PDB entry 8Z0S | electron microscopy, 2.61 A resolution | chains C and D of the 3 polymer chains in the assembly

== Chain C (and D) ==
Molecule: special condensation domain in NRPS
Notes: chain D of this document is another copy of the same molecule, construct and numbering; everything in this record applies to it too
Sequence (563 residues; numbered -11 to 551; the number before each row is that of its first residue; numbers below 1 keep their minus sign (Met-11 is residue -11)):
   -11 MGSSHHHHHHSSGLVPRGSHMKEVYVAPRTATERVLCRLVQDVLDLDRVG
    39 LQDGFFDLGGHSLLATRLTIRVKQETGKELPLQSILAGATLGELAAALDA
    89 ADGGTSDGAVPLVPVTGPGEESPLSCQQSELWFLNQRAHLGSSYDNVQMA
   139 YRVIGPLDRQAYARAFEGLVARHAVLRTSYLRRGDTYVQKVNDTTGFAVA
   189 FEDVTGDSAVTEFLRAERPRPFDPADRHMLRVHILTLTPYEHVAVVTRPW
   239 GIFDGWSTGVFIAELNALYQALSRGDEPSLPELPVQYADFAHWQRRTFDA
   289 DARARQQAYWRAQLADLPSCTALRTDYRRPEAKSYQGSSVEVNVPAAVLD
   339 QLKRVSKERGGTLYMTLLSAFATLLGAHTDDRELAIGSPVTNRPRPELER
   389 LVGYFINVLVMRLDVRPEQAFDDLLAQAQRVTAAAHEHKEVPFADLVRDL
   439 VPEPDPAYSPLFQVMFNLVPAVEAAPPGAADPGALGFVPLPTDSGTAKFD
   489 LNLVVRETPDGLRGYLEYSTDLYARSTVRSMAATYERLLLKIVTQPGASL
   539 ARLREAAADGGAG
Unresolved in the structure: -11 to 100, 461-470, 549-551 (chain D: -11 to 100, 463-467)

== Interface between chain C and chain D ==
Residue-residue contacts - 51 pairs, chain C then chain D:
  Ala126(C) - Gly129(D)
  Ala126(C) - Ser130(D)  hydrogen bond (backbone-backbone)
  His127(C) - Gly129(D)
  His127(C) - Ser130(D)
  His127(C) - Ser131(D)
  His127(C) - Pro207(D)
  His127(C) - Pro209(D)
  Leu128(C) - Leu128(D)
  Leu128(C) - Gly129(D)
  Gly129(C) - Ala126(D)
  Gly129(C) - His127(D)
  Gly129(C) - Leu128(D)
  Gly129(C) - Gly129(D)
  Ser130(C) - Ala126(D)  hydrogen bond (backbone-backbone)
  Ser130(C) - His127(D)
  Ser131(C) - His127(D)
  Glu190(C) - Asp314(D)
  Glu190(C) - Tyr315(D)
  Glu190(C) - Arg316(D)  hydrogen bond (side chain-backbone)
  Asp191(C) - Tyr315(D)
  Glu200(C) - Ser326(D)  hydrogen bond
  Glu200(C) - Tyr506(D)  hydrogen bond
  Glu200(C) - Thr508(D)
  Phe201(C) - Tyr315(D)  hydrophobic
  Arg203(C) - Gln324(D)  hydrogen bond
  Arg203(C) - Gly483(D)  hydrogen bond (side chain-backbone)
  Ala204(C) - Ser322(D)  hydrogen bond (backbone-side chain)
  Ala204(C) - Thr508(D)
  Ala204(C) - Asp509(D)
  Pro207(C) - His127(D)
  Pro207(C) - Ser322(D)
  Pro207(C) - Gln324(D)
  Arg208(C) - Pro318(D)
  Arg208(C) - Asp509(D)  salt bridge
  Pro209(C) - His127(D)
  Tyr315(C) - Glu190(D)
  Tyr315(C) - Phe201(D)  hydrophobic
  Arg316(C) - Glu190(D)  hydrogen bond (backbone-side chain)
  Pro318(C) - Arg208(D)
  Ser322(C) - Ala204(D)  hydrogen bond (side chain-backbone)
  Ser322(C) - Arg208(D)
  Gln324(C) - Arg203(D)  hydrogen bond
  Gln324(C) - Pro207(D)
  Ser326(C) - Glu200(D)
  Ser482(C) - Arg203(D)
  Gly483(C) - Arg203(D)  hydrogen bond (backbone-side chain)
  Tyr506(C) - Glu200(D)  hydrogen bond
  Thr508(C) - Ala204(D)
  Asp509(C) - Ala204(D)
  Asp509(C) - Arg208(D)  salt bridge
  Arg513(C) - Glu200(D)  salt bridge
Also at the interface, not in a pair above, chain C (32 interface residues in all): Val192, Ala197, Asp314, Ala320, Gly325
Also at the interface, not in a pair above, chain D (31 interface residues in all): Asp191, Val192, Ala197, Ala320, Gly325, Arg513

== In short ==
32 residues of chain C and 31 residues of chain D are in contact; the contacts include 13 hydrogen bonds and 3
salt bridges. Polar contacts include Arg208(C)-Asp509(D), Arg513(C)-Glu200(D) and Glu190(C)-Arg316(D).
Chain C and chain D are both special condensation domain in NRPS; the structure, Cryo-EM structure of trimer
HtmB2-CT, was determined by electron microscopy, deposited together with 8Z0Q and 8Z0R.
